PDB entry 7P1J | electron microscopy, 3.04 A resolution | chains B and A

Chain B (and A):
Molecule: mitochondrial sodium/hydrogen exchanger 9B2
Source organism: Bison bison
Notes: chain A of this document is another copy of the same molecule, construct and numbering; everything in this record applies to it too
UniProt: A0A6P3HVI0 (A0A6P3HVI0_BISBI); numbering as in UniProt (aligned over 1-535)
Chain sequence (535 residues; numbered 1 to 535; the number before each row is that of its first residue):
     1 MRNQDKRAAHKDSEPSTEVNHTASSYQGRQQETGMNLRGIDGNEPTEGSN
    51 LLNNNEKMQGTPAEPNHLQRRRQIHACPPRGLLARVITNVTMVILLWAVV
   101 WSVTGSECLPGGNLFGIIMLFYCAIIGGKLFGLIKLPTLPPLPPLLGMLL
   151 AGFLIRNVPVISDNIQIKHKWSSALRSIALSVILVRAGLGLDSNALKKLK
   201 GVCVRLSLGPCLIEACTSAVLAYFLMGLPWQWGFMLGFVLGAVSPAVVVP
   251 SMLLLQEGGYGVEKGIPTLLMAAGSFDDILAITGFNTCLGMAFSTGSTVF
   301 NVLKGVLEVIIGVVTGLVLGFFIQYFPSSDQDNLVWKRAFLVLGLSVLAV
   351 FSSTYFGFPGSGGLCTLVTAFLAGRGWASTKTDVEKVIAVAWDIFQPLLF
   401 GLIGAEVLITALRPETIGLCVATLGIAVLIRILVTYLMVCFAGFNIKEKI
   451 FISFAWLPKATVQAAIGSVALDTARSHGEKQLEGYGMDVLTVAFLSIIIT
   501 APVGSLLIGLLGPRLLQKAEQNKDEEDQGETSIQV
Not modelled in the structure: 1-77, 294-299, 518-535
Swiss-Prot annotation at these positions:
  - binding site (Na(+)): V243, G274, D277, D278
  - mutagenesis: E214 (E214R: Shifts the specificity from Na(+) to Li(+); when associated with E-431), D277 to D278 (Abolishes Na(+) Li(+)/H(+) antiporter), D330 to Q331 (Abolishes dimerization. Abolishes Na(+) Li(+)/H(+) antiporter activity), R431 (R431E: Shifts the specificity from Na(+) to Li(+); when associated with R-214)
Reported in the primary citation:
  - self-association interface (contacts with another copy of this molecule); pairs are residue here / residue on that copy: R85-D330, Q331-R85
  - mutagenesis - D330A/Q331A: abolished growth in response to high Li+ stress
  - mutagenesis - D330A/Q331A: unchanged localization
  - mutagenesis - D277C/D278C: abolished growth in response to Na+- or Li+-salt stress
  - mutagenesis - T461A: unchanged growth
  - mutagenesis - K459R, T461E: abolished growth in response to high Li+-salt stress
  - mutagenesis - E214A, R431A, R431E, K459A: decreased growth in response to Li+-salt stress
  - mutagenesis - E214R: abolished growth in response to Li+-salt stress
  - mutagenesis - R431E: unchanged stability
  - mutagenesis - E214R: decreased stability
  - mutagenesis - E214R/R431E: unchanged growth in response to Li+-salt stress
  - mutagenesis - E214R/R431E: abolished growth in response to Na+
  - mutagenesis - W456F: increased binding to Li+
  - mutagenesis - W456F: increased binding to Na+
  - mutagenesis - W456A, W456F: decreased growth in response to high salt stress
  - mutagenesis - R176A: abolished growth in response to Li+-complementation
  - mutagenesis - H169A: unchanged growth in response to Li+-complementation

How chain B and chain A interact:
Contacting residue pairs - 26 pairs, chain B then chain A:
  P78(B) with Y325(A)
  P79(B) with Y325(A)
  G81(B) with D330(A); Q331(A)
  A84(B) with F326(A); Q331(A)
  R85(B) with D330(A), salt bridge; Q331(A)
  I87(B) with F326(A), hydrophobic
  T88(B) with F326(A); K337(A)
  M92(B) with F340(A), hydrophobic
  L95(B) with F340(A), hydrophobic; G344(A); L345(A)
  Y325(B) with P78(A), hydrogen bond (side chain-backbone); P79(A)
  F326(B) with A84(A); I87(A), hydrophobic; T88(A)
  D330(B) with G81(A)
  Q331(B) with A84(A); R85(A)
  K337(B) with T88(A)
  F340(B) with L95(A), hydrophobic
  G344(B) with L95(A)
Interface residues without a listed pair, chain B (22 interface residues in all): L82, L96, S102, V103, P327, L345
Interface residues without a listed pair, chain A (21 interface residues in all): M92, W171, P327, L341, L348

Overview:
The interface between chain B and chain A involves 22 residues on one side and 21 on the other; the contacts
include 1 hydrogen bond and 1 salt bridge. Polar contacts include R85(B)-D330(A) and Y325(B)-P78(A). The paper
reports that E214A, R431A and R431E of chain B, among others, reduce growth in response to Li+-salt stress; a
self-association interface involving R85(B), D330(B) and Q331(B); 15 substitutions were tested in all.
Both chains are mitochondrial sodium/hydrogen exchanger 9B2 (Bison bison). Entry 7P1J (Cryo EM structure of
bison NHA2 in detergent structure) was determined by electron microscopy, deposited together with 7P1I and
7P1K.
